PDB entry 9J0R | X-ray diffraction, 1.66 A resolution | chain A

[Chain A]
Molecule: Green to red photoconvertible GFP-like protein EosFP
Organism: Lobophyllia hemprichii
Reference sequence: Q5S6Z9 (Q5S6Z9_LOBHE); aligned to UniProt positions 1-226 over residues 1-226
Amino-acid sequence (228 residues; numbered -3 to 226; 2 numbers in that range are skipped by the numbering (no residue carries them; nothing is unmodelled there); the number before each row is that of its first residue; numbers below 1 keep their minus sign (Gly-3 is residue -3)):
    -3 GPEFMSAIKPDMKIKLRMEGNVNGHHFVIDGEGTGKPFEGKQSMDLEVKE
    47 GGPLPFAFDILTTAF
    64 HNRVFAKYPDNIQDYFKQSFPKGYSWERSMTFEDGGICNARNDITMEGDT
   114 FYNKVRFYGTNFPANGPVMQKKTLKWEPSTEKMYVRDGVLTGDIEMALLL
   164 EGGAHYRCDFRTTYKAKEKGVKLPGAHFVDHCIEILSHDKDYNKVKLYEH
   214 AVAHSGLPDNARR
Unresolved in the structure: -3 to 2, 220-226
Sequence notes: expression tag (-3 to 0); engineered mutation Lys11 (Asn in Q5S6Z9), Glu28 (Asp in Q5S6Z9), Lys70 (Glu in Q5S6Z9), Asn74 (His in Q5S6Z9), Met93 (Leu in Q5S6Z9), Asn102 (Ile in Q5S6Z9), Tyr121 (His in Q5S6Z9), Thr123 (Val in Q5S6Z9), Glu158 (Thr in Q5S6Z9), Gly166 (Asn in Q5S6Z9), Ala189 (Tyr in Q5S6Z9); chromophore (64, 64, 64)
Modified positions: His64 (chromophore; 5SQ)
Covalent attachments: covalent link Phe61-His64; 2,3-dihydroxy-1,4-dithiobutane (DTT) linked to Cys195

[In short]
Chain A is Green to red photoconvertible GFP-like protein EosFP (Lobophyllia hemprichii); the structure,
Structure of pcStar in the green fluorescent state, was determined by X-ray diffraction together with 9J0Q and
9J11 from the same study.
